3OWX - chains A and B; structure by X-ray diffraction, 1.85 A resolution.

== Chain A (and B) ==
Protein: Ribosyldihydronicotinamide dehydrogenase [quinone]
Source organism: Homo sapiens
Notes: EC 1.10.99.2; chain B of this document is another copy of the same molecule, construct and numbering; everything in this record applies to it too
UniProt: P16083 (NQO2_HUMAN); residues 0-230 here correspond to UniProt positions 1-231 (UniProt number = residue number + 1)
Sequence (231 residues; each row starts with the number of its first residue; numbering starts at 0):
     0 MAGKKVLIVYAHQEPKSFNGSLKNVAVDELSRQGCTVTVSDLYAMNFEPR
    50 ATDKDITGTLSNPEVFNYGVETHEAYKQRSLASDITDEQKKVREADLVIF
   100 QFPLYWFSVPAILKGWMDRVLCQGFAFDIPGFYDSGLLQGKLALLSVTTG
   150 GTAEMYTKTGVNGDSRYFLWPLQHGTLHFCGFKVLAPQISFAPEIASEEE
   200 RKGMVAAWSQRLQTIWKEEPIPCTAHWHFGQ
Disordered / not traced: 0-1, 229-230 (chain B: 0-1, 230)
Ion coordination: Zn2+: His173, His177, Cys222
Residues lining bound ligands:
  - FAD (flavin-adenine dinucleotide), molecule 1: His11, Lys15, Ser16, Phe17, Asn18, Ser20, Pro102, Leu103, Tyr104, Trp105, Phe106, Thr147, Thr148, Gly149, Gly150, Tyr155, Pro192, Glu193, Glu197, Arg200, Lys201, Val204
  - FAD, molecule 2: Asn66, Tyr67, Gly68, Asp117
  - Prazosin (XRA; 2-[4-(furan-2-ylcarbonyl)piperazin-1-yl]-6,7-dimethoxyquinazolin-4-amine), molecule 1: Val69, Phe126, Ile128, Gly174, Phe178
  - Prazosin (XRA), molecule 2: Trp105, Phe106, Gly149, Gly150, Met154, Tyr155, Val160, Asn161, Glu193, Ile194
Swiss-Prot annotation at these positions:
  - binding site (FAD): His11, Phe17 to Ser20, Leu103 to Phe106, Thr147 to Gly150, Tyr155, Glu193, Arg200
  - binding site (substrate): Phe126 to Ile128
  - binding site (Zn(2+)): His173, His177, Cys222
  - modified residue (Phosphoserine): Ser79, Ser196
What the authors report for this chain:
  - binding site for Prazosin: Asn161

== Interface between chain A and chain B ==
Contacting residue pairs - 88 pairs, chain A then chain B:
  Gln12(A) - Ala50(B)  hydrogen bond (side chain-backbone)
  Gln12(A) - Phe65(B)
  Gln12(A) - Tyr67(B)
  Glu13(A) - Glu63(B)
  Glu13(A) - Val64(B)
  Glu13(A) - Phe65(B)  hydrogen bond (side chain-backbone)
  Lys15(A) - Glu63(B)
  Tyr42(A) - Ala50(B)
  Asn45(A) - Arg49(B)  hydrogen bond
  Phe46(A) - Arg49(B)  hydrogen bond (backbone-side chain)
  Glu47(A) - Arg49(B)
  Pro48(A) - Pro48(B)  hydrophobic
  Pro48(A) - Arg49(B)
  Pro48(A) - Ala110(B)
  Arg49(A) - Asn45(B)  hydrogen bond (side chain-backbone)
  Arg49(A) - Phe46(B)  hydrogen bond (side chain-backbone)
  Arg49(A) - Glu47(B)  salt bridge
  Arg49(A) - Pro48(B)
  Arg49(A) - Ile111(B)
  Ala50(A) - Gln12(B)  hydrogen bond (backbone-side chain)
  Ala50(A) - Tyr42(B)
  Glu63(A) - Glu13(B)
  Glu63(A) - Lys15(B)
  Val64(A) - Glu13(B)
  Val64(A) - Lys15(B)
  Phe65(A) - Gln12(B)
  Phe65(A) - Glu13(B)  hydrogen bond (backbone-side chain)
  Asn66(A) - Glu193(B)  hydrogen bond
  Tyr67(A) - Gln12(B)
  Tyr67(A) - Tyr104(B)
  Tyr104(A) - Tyr67(B)
  Tyr104(A) - Lys113(B)  hydrogen bond (backbone-side chain)
  Tyr104(A) - Asp117(B)
  Trp105(A) - Met116(B)  hydrogen bond (side chain-backbone)
  Trp105(A) - Asp117(B)
  Trp105(A) - Leu120(B)
  Trp105(A) - Phe126(B)  hydrophobic
  Trp105(A) - Gly174(B)
  Trp105(A) - Thr175(B)
  Trp105(A) - Phe178(B)  hydrophobic
  Trp105(A) - Cys179(B)  hydrophobic
  Phe106(A) - Tyr132(B)
  Phe106(A) - Trp169(B)
  Phe106(A) - Pro170(B)  hydrophobic
  Phe106(A) - Gly174(B)
  Ser107(A) - Lys113(B)
  Val108(A) - Lys113(B)  hydrogen bond (backbone-side chain)
  Pro109(A) - Asp117(B)
  Ala110(A) - Pro48(B)
  Ala110(A) - Ala110(B)
  Ala110(A) - Lys113(B)
  Ala110(A) - Gly114(B)
  Ala110(A) - Asp117(B)  hydrogen bond (backbone-side chain)
  Lys113(A) - Tyr104(B)  hydrogen bond (side chain-backbone)
  Lys113(A) - Ser107(B)
  Lys113(A) - Val108(B)  hydrogen bond (side chain-backbone)
  Lys113(A) - Ala110(B)
  Gly114(A) - Ala110(B)
  Met116(A) - Trp105(B)  hydrogen bond (backbone-side chain)
  Asp117(A) - Tyr104(B)
  Asp117(A) - Trp105(B)
  Asp117(A) - Pro109(B)
  Asp117(A) - Ala110(B)  hydrogen bond (side chain-backbone)
  Leu120(A) - Trp105(B)
  Phe126(A) - Trp105(B)  hydrophobic
  Tyr132(A) - Phe106(B)
  Tyr132(A) - Val160(B)
  Tyr132(A) - Asn161(B)  hydrogen bond
  Val160(A) - Tyr132(B)
  Val160(A) - His173(B)  hydrogen bond (backbone-side chain)
  Asn161(A) - Tyr132(B)  hydrogen bond
  Asn161(A) - Trp169(B)
  Tyr166(A) - Trp169(B)
  Tyr166(A) - Phe228(B)  hydrophobic
  Trp169(A) - Phe106(B)
  Trp169(A) - Asn161(B)
  Trp169(A) - Tyr166(B)
  Pro170(A) - Trp105(B)
  Pro170(A) - Phe106(B)  hydrophobic
  His173(A) - Val160(B)  hydrogen bond (side chain-backbone)
  Gly174(A) - Trp105(B)
  Gly174(A) - Phe106(B)
  Thr175(A) - Trp105(B)
  Phe178(A) - Trp105(B)  hydrophobic
  Cys179(A) - Trp105(B)  hydrophobic
  Glu193(A) - Asn66(B)  hydrogen bond
  Phe228(A) - Tyr166(B)  hydrophobic
  Phe228(A) - Phe228(B)  hydrophobic
Other interface residues (no listed pair), chain A (46 interface residues in all): His11, Thr51, Ile111, Gly162, Phe167
Other interface residues (no listed pair), chain B (48 interface residues in all): His11, Thr51, Val69, Gly162, Phe167, Ala224

== Summary ==
46 residues of chain A and 48 residues of chain B are in contact; the contacts include 22 hydrogen bonds and 1
salt bridge. Polar contacts include Arg49(A)-Glu47(B), Gln12(A)-Ala50(B) and Glu13(A)-Phe65(B). Chain A binds
flavin-adenine dinucleotide and Prazosin. From the paper: a binding site for Prazosin at Asn161(A).
Chain A and chain B are both Ribosyldihydronicotinamide dehydrogenase [quinone] (Homo sapiens); the structure,
X-ray Structural study of quinone reductase II inhibition by compounds with micromolar to nanomolar range IC50
..., was determined by X-ray diffraction, deposited together with 3OVM, 3OWH, 3OX1, 3OX2 and 3OX3.
